PDB entry 7Z0S | electron microscopy, 2.60 A resolution | chains E and D of the 6 polymer chains in the assembly

== Chain E ==
Protein: Formate hydrogenlyase subunit 5
Source organism: Escherichia coli K-12
Notes: engineered mutation(s): internal deca-His-Gly-Ser sequence after Gly83
Reference sequence: P16431 (HYCE_ECOLI); residue numbers follow UniProt; this construct covers 1-82, 84-569
Chain sequence (581 residues; row label = number of the first residue in the row; note: 1 number in that range is skipped by the numbering (no residue carries it; nothing is unmodelled there); a row labelled like 82A-82M holds insertion residues (82A, then the next letters in order)):
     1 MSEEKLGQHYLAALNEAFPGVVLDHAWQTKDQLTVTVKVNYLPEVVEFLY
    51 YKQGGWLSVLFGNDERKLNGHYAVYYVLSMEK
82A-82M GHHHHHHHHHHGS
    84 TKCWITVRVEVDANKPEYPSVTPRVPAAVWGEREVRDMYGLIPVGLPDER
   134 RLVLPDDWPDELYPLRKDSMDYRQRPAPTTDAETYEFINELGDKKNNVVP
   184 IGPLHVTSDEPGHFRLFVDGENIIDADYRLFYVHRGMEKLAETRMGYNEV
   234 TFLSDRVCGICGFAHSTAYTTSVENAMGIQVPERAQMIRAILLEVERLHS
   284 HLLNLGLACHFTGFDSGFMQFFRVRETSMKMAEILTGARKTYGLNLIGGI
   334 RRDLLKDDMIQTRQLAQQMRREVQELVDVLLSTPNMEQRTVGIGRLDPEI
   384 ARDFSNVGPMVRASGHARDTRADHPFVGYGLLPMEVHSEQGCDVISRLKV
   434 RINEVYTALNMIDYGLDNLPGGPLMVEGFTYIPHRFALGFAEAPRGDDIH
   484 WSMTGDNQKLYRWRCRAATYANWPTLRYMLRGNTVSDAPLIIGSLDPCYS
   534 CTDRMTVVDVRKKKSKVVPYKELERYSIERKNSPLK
Unresolved in the structure: 1-4, 82A-82M, 538-569
Sequence notes: expression tag (82B-82M)
Metal / ion sites: Ni2+: Cys241, Cys244, Cys531, Cys534; carbonmonoxide-(dicyano) iron Fe: Cys244, Cys534
Ligand contacts:
  - DR9 (1-cis-9-octadecanoyl-2-cis-9-hexadecanoyl phosphatidyl glycerol): Ser365, Thr366, Pro367, Asn368
  - carbonmonoxide-(dicyano) iron (FCO): Cys244, His248, Ala476, Pro477, Arg478, Gly479, Asp481, Ala500, Ala501, Thr502, Cys531, Cys534
From the paper describing this entry:
  - catalytic residues: Glu193, His284, Arg395, Glu437
  - Ni2+ coordination: Cys531
  - catalytic residues: Ser283, Arg478, Asp529 (proposed by the authors, not directly observed)

== Chain D ==
Protein: Formate hydrogenlyase subunit 4
Source organism: Escherichia coli K-12
Reference sequence: P16430 (HYCD_ECOLI); numbering as in UniProt (aligned over 1-307)
Chain sequence (307 residues; row label = number of the first residue in the row):
     1 MSVLYPLIQALVLFAVAPLLSGITRVARARLHNRRGPGVLQEYRDIIKLL
    51 GRQSVGPDASGWVFRLTPYVMVGVMLTIATALPVVTVGSPLPQLGDLITL
   101 LYLFAIARFFFAISGLDTGSPFTAIGASREAMLGVLVEPMLLLGLWVAAQ
   151 VAGSTNISNITDTVYHWPLSQSIPLVLALCACAFATFIEMGKLPFDLAEA
   201 EQELQEGPLSEYSGSGFGVMKWGISLKQLVVLQMFVGVFIPWGQMETFTA
   251 GGLLLALVIAIVKLVVGVLVIALFENSMARLRLDITPRITWAGFGFAFLA
   301 FVSLLAA
Unresolved in the structure: 1
Ligand contacts:
  - DR9 (1-cis-9-octadecanoyl-2-cis-9-hexadecanoyl phosphatidyl glycerol): Ala183, Phe184, Phe187, Pro194, Phe195, Leu232, Phe235, Val236, Ile240, Lys263, Val266, Gly267, Val270, Ile271, Phe274, Met278, Ile289
  - Lauryl Maltose Neopentyl Glycol (LMN): Tyr165, His166, Trp167, Leu169, Leu179, Phe239, Ile240, Trp242, Glu246
  - phosphatidylethanolamine (PTY), molecule 1: Ser54, Trp62, Arg65, Leu66, Tyr69, Val70, Ile106, Phe110
  - phosphatidylethanolamine (PTY), molecule 2: Pro287, Trp291, Phe294

== Chain E / chain D interface ==
Pairs across the interface (52):
  Val182(E) - Phe122(D)  hydrophobic
  Val182(E) - Ile125(D)  hydrophobic
  Pro183(E) - Pro121(D)
  Pro183(E) - Phe122(D)
  Leu187(E) - Gln205(D)
  His188(E) - Phe122(D)
  His188(E) - Glu203(D)  hydrogen bond (side chain-backbone)
  His188(E) - Gln205(D)
  Val189(E) - Gln205(D)
  Thr190(E) - Gln202(D)
  Glu204(E) - Ile125(D)
  Glu204(E) - Arg129(D)  salt bridge
  Glu204(E) - Leu283(D)
  His293(E) - Gln202(D)
  Phe294(E) - Glu203(D)
  Thr295(E) - Ala279(D)
  Thr295(E) - Arg280(D)  hydrogen bond (backbone-backbone)
  Gly296(E) - Leu193(D)
  Gly296(E) - Gln202(D)
  Gly296(E) - Arg280(D)
  Phe297(E) - Asn276(D)
  Phe297(E) - Ser277(D)
  Phe297(E) - Met278(D)
  Asp298(E) - His32(D)
  Asp298(E) - Gln202(D)  hydrogen bond
  Ser299(E) - His32(D)  hydrogen bond
  Ser299(E) - Asn276(D)  hydrogen bond (side chain-backbone)
  Met302(E) - His32(D)
  Met302(E) - Arg34(D)  hydrogen bond
  Gln303(E) - Asn33(D)  hydrogen bond
  Thr366(E) - Met278(D)
  Thr366(E) - Ala279(D)
  Pro367(E) - Ser277(D)
  Pro367(E) - Met278(D)
  Asn368(E) - Pro194(D)
  Asn368(E) - Met278(D)
  Asn368(E) - Ala279(D)  hydrogen bond (side chain-backbone)
  Asn368(E) - Leu281(D)
  Gln371(E) - Arg282(D)  hydrogen bond (backbone-side chain)
  Gln371(E) - Ile285(D)
  Gln371(E) - Arg288(D)
  Arg372(E) - Glu203(D)  salt bridge
  Arg372(E) - Arg280(D)  hydrogen bond (side chain-backbone)
  Arg372(E) - Leu281(D)
  Arg372(E) - Arg282(D)
  Ile376(E) - Arg282(D)
  Thr517(E) - Arg282(D)
  Thr517(E) - Asp284(D)
  Ser519(E) - Glu203(D)
  Ser519(E) - Arg282(D)
  Asp520(E) - Arg282(D)  salt bridge
  Pro522(E) - Gln202(D)
Interface residues without a listed pair, chain E (29 interface residues in all): Val181, Arg306, Met369
Interface residues without a listed pair, chain D (25 interface residues in all): Leu31, Ser128

== Overview ==
Chain E and chain D form an interface of 29 and 25 residues respectively; the contacts include 10 hydrogen
bonds and 3 salt bridges. Among the polar pairs are Glu204(E)-Arg129(D), Arg372(E)-Glu203(D) and
Asp520(E)-Arg282(D). From the paper: catalytic residues Glu193(E), His284(E) and Arg395(E) among others; Ni2+
coordination by Cys531(E).
Chain E is Formate hydrogenlyase subunit 5 and chain D is Formate hydrogenlyase subunit 4, both from
Escherichia coli K-12; the structure, Structure of the Escherichia coli formate hydrogenlyase complex
(anaerobic preparation, without formate dehydrogenase H), was determined by electron microscopy, deposited
together with 7Z0T.
